7KBE - chains D and I of the 10 polymer chains in the assembly; structure by electron microscopy, 3.50 A resolution.

Chain D:
Name: Histone H2B 1.1
Source organism: Xenopus laevis
UniProtKB: P02281 (H2B11_XENLA); residues 0-125 here correspond to UniProt positions 1-126 (UniProt number = residue number + 1)
Sequence (126 residues; each row starts with the number of its first residue; numbering starts at 0):
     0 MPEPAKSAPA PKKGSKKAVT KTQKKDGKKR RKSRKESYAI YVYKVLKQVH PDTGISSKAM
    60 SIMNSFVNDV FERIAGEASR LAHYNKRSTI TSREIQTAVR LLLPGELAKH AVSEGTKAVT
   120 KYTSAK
Disordered / not traced: 0-30, 125
Swiss-Prot annotation at these positions:
  - modified residue: Lys5 (N6-acetyllysine), Lys12 (N6-acetyllysine), Ser14 (Phosphoserine), Lys15 (N6-acetyllysine), Lys20 (N6-acetyllysine)
  - glycosylation: Ser112 (O-linked (GlcNAc) serine)
  - cross-link: Lys120 (Glycyl lysine isopeptide (Lys-Gly) (interchain with G-Cter in ubiquitin))

Chain I:
Molecule: 156-nt DNA strand
Source organism: Xenopus laevis
Sequence (156 nucleotides; numbered -2 to 153; the number before each row is that of its first residue; numbers below 1 keep their minus sign (DG-2 is residue -2)):
    -2 GGATATCACA ATCCATATCT GACACGTGCC TGGAGACTAG GGAGTAATCC CCTTGGCGGT
    58 TAAAACGCGG GGGACAGCGC GTACGTGCGT TTAAGCGGTG CTAGAGCTGT CTACGACCAA
   118 TTGAGCGGCC TCGGCACCGG GATTGTGATA TCCTAG

Interface between chain D and chain I:
Residue-residue contacts - 13 pairs, chain D then chain I:
  Ser32(D) - DC104(I)  hydrogen bond to the phosphate
  Arg33(D) - DT28(I)  sugar contact
  Tyr42(D) - DA21(I)  hydrogen bond to the phosphate
  Gly53(D) - DA21(I)  phosphate contact
  Ile54(D) - DC20(I)  sugar contact
  Ile54(D) - DA21(I)  hydrogen bond to the phosphate
  Ser55(D) - DC20(I)  hydrogen bond to the phosphate
  Ser56(D) - DC20(I)  hydrogen bond to the phosphate
  Arg86(D) - DA40(I)  phosphate contact
  Arg86(D) - DG41(I)  salt bridge to the phosphate
  Ser87(D) - DA40(I)  hydrogen bond to the phosphate
  Thr88(D) - DG39(I)  phosphate contact
  Thr88(D) - DA40(I)  hydrogen bond to the phosphate
Interface residues without a listed pair, chain I (9 interface residues in all): DC27, DG29

Summary:
10 residues of chain D face 9 of chain I across their interface; the contacts include 7 hydrogen bonds and 1
salt bridge. Among the polar pairs are Ser32(D)-DC104(I), Tyr42(D)-DA21(I) and Ile54(D)-DA21(I).
Here chain D is Histone H2B 1.1 and chain I is a 156-nt DNA strand, both from Xenopus laevis. Entry 7KBE
(Nucleosome isolated from metaphase chromosome formed in Xenopus egg extract (oligo fraction)) was determined
by electron microscopy together with 7KBD and 7KBF from the same study.
